PDB entry 8TMO | electron microscopy, 3.10 A resolution | chains C and D of the 7 polymer chains in the assembly

# Chain C (and D)
Molecule: Cobalt/magnesium transport protein CorA
Organism: Thermotoga maritima
Notes: chain D of this document is another copy of the same molecule, construct and numbering; everything in this record applies to it too
UniProt: Q9WZ31 (CORA_THEMA); numbering as in UniProt (aligned over 1-351)
Chain sequence (373 residues; numbered -21 to 351; the number before each row is that of its first residue; numbers below 1 keep their minus sign (Met-21 is residue -21)):
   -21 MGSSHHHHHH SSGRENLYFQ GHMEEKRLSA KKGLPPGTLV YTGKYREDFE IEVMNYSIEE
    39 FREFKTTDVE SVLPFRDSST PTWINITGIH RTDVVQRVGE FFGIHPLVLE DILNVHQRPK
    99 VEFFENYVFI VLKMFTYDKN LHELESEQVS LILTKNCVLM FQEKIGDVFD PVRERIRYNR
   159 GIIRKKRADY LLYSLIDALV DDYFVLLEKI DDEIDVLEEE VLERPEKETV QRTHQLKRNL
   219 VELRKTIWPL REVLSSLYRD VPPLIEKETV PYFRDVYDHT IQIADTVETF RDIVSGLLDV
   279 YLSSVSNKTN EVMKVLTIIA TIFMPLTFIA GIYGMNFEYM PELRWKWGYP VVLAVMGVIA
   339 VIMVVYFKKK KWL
Disordered / not traced: -21 to 15 (chain D: -21 to 8)
Construct notes: initiating methionine (-21); expression tag (-20 to 0)
UniProt features mapped onto this chain:
  - motif: Gly312 to Asn314 (Probable selectivity filter)
  - site: Asn288 (Essential for ion permeation), Leu294 (Important for closing the ion permeation pathway in the closed state), Thr295 (Threonine that confers selectivity for Co(2+) transport)
  - mutagenesis: Asp89 (D89F/K: Decreases ion transport), Asp253 (D253K: Increases protein stability. Decreases ion transport), Leu280 (L280A: Decreases ion transport), Asn288 (N288L: Abolishes Co(2+) uptake), Met291 (M291A: No effect on ion transport), Leu294 (L294A/V: Increases ion transport by suppression of an obstruction in the transmembrane ion permeation pathway), Thr295 (T295L: Strongly reduces Co(2+) uptake. Abolishes Co(2+) uptake; when associated with L-299; T295M: Strongly reduces Co(2+) uptake ...), Thr299 (T299L: Reduces Co(2+) uptake. Abolishes Co(2+) uptake; when associated with L-295; T299M: No effect on Co(2+) uptake; T299S: Abolishes Co(2+) uptake), Pro303 (P303A/G/I: Increases ion transport by suppression of a kink in the transmembrane ion permeation pathway), Thr305 (T305L: Abolishes Co(2+) uptake), Ile310 (I310A: Increases ion transport), Tyr311 (Y311A: Abolishes pentamerization. Abolishes ion transport; Y311F: No effect on pentamerization. No effect on ion transport), 7 further mutagenesis entries in UniProt

# Chain C / chain D interface
Pairs across the interface (61):
  Pro149(C) with Leu12(D), hydrophobic
  Arg158(C) with Leu12(D)
  Asp179(C) with Gly11(D)
  Phe182(C) with Lys9(D), hydrogen bond (backbone-side chain)
  Val183(C) with Lys9(D)
  Glu186(C) with Lys9(D), salt bridge
  Glu196(C) with His212(D), salt bridge; Arg216(D), salt bridge
  Leu200(C) with Gln209(D)
  Asp253(C) with Lys98(D), salt bridge
  Ile259(C) with Arg96(D)
  Gln260(C) with Arg96(D), hydrogen bond
  Asp263(C) with Arg96(D), salt bridge
  Thr267(C) with Val219(D)
  Asp270(C) with Arg269(D), salt bridge
  Ile271(C) with Arg216(D)
  Gly274(C) with His212(D)
  Leu275(C) with His212(D)
  Asp277(C) with Leu276(D)
  Val278(C) with Val208(D), hydrophobic; Gln209(D)
  Ser281(C) with Val208(D); Tyr279(D)
  Ser284(C) with Leu280(D); Val283(D)
  Asn285(C) with Lys205(D); Tyr279(D), hydrogen bond
  Asn288(C) with Lys286(D); Thr287(D), hydrogen bond
  Met291(C) with Met291(D), hydrophobic
  Lys292(C) with Lys286(D); Val290(D)
  Leu294(C) with Leu294(D), hydrophobic
  Thr295(C) with Val290(D), hydrogen bond (side chain-backbone); Val293(D); Leu294(D)
  Ala298(C) with Leu294(D), hydrophobic
  Thr299(C) with Ile297(D)
  Met302(C) with Ala298(D), hydrophobic; Phe301(D), hydrophobic
  Pro303(C) with Phe301(D), hydrophobic
  Thr305(C) with Thr305(D)
  Phe306(C) with Phe301(D), hydrophobic; Leu304(D), hydrophobic; Met334(D), hydrophobic
  Gly309(C) with Ala308(D)
  Ile310(C) with Ala308(D); Met334(D), hydrophobic
  Met313(C) with Ala308(D); Tyr311(D); Gly312(D)
  Phe315(C) with Tyr311(D), hydrophobic; Glu320(D); Leu321(D); Tyr327(D), hydrophobic
  Glu316(C) with Leu321(D); Arg322(D), salt bridge
  Pro319(C) with Tyr327(D)
  Lys349(C) with Arg202(D)
  Trp350(C) with Lys286(D); Val293(D), hydrophobic
Interface residues without a listed pair, chain C (48 interface residues in all): Arg153, Tyr250, Arg252, Asp256, Ser282, Lys286, Tyr317
Interface residues without a listed pair, chain D (44 interface residues in all): Leu85, Glu100, Glu204, Lys215, Trp325, Gly326, Val330, Leu331

# In short
Chain C and chain D form an interface of 48 and 44 residues respectively, with 5 hydrogen bonds and 7 salt
bridges. Polar contacts include Glu186(C)-Lys9(D), Glu196(C)-His212(D) and Glu196(C)-Arg216(D). Curated
annotation (UniProt) lists 19 mutagenesis sites on chain C.
Both chains are Cobalt/magnesium transport protein CorA (Thermotoga maritima). Entry 8TMO (Cryo-EM structure
of magnesium depleted CorA in complex with conformation-specific synthetic antibody C18, State MGD-1C) was
determined by electron microscopy.
